PDB entry 6TWN | X-ray diffraction, 2.28 A resolution | chains A and D

== Chain A ==
Protein: Talin-1
Organism: Mus musculus
UniProt: P26039 (TLN1_MOUSE); residue numbers follow UniProt; this construct covers 1359-1659
Sequence (309 residues; each row starts with the number of its first residue):
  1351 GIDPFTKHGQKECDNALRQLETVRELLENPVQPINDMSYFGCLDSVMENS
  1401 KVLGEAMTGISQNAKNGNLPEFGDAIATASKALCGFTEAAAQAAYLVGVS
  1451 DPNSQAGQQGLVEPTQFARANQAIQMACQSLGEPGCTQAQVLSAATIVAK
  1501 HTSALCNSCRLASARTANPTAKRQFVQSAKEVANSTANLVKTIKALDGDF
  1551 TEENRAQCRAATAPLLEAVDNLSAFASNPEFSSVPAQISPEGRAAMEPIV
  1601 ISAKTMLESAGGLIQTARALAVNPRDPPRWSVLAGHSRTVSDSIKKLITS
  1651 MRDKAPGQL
Disordered / not traced: 1351-1353
Construct notes: expression tag (1351-1358)
UniProt features mapped onto this chain:
  - modified residue: Lys1544 (N6-acetyllysine)
  - mutagenesis: Gly1404 (G1404L: Does not affect focal adhesion (FA) formation, cell adhesion and spreading. Impairs the interaction with KANK1 and abrogates KANK1 association with FAs ...), Trp1630 (W1630A: Impairs the interaction with KANK1), Ser1641 (S1641E: Does not significantly affect the interaction with KANK1)
Reported in the primary citation:
  - conformationally variable residues (side-chain flip): Lys1544
  - post-translational modification sites: Ser1589
  - mutagenesis - S1589D: decreased binding to KANK
  - mutagenesis - S1589D: unchanged binding to Cyclin-dependent kinase 1 (chain D)

== Chain D ==
Protein: Cyclin-dependent kinase 1
Notes: EC 2.7.11.22, 2.7.11.23
UniProt: P06493 (CDK1_HUMAN); numbering as in UniProt (aligned over 207-223)
Sequence (17 residues; numbered 207 to 223; the number before each row is that of its first residue):
   207 DSEIDQLFRIFRALGTP
UniProt features mapped onto this chain:
  - modified residue: Thr222 (Phosphothreonine)

== Interface between chain A and chain D ==
Pairs across the interface - 18 pairs, chain A then chain D:
  Leu1492(A) with Phe217(D), hydrophobic
  Ala1495(A) with Phe217(D), hydrophobic
  Thr1496(A) with Phe217(D); Leu220(D); Gly221(D)
  Ala1499(A) with Phe214(D), hydrophobic; Phe217(D), hydrophobic; Arg218(D)
  Lys1500(A) with Gly221(D); Thr222(D); Pro223(D)
  Thr1502(A) with Phe214(D)
  Ser1503(A) with Arg218(D), hydrogen bond
  Thr1536(A) with Phe214(D)
  Ala1537(A) with Ile210(D)
  Val1540(A) with Ile210(D), hydrophobic
  Lys1544(A) with Glu209(D), salt bridge; Leu213(D)
Other interface residues (no listed pair), chain A (13 interface residues in all): Lys1541, Ile1543
The authors on this interface:
  - interface residues, chain A: Val1540(A)

== In short ==
Chain A and chain D form an interface of 13 and 10 residues respectively; the contacts include 1 hydrogen bond
and 1 salt bridge. Polar contacts include Lys1544(A)-Glu209(D) and Ser1503(A)-Arg218(D). Curated annotation
(UniProt) lists 3 mutagenesis sites on chain A. The paper reports that S1589D of chain A reduces binding to
KANK; the interface residue Val1540(A).
Here chain A is Talin-1 (Mus musculus) and chain D is Cyclin-dependent kinase 1. Entry 6TWN (Crystal structure
of Talin1 R7R8 in complex with CDK1 (206-223)) was determined by X-ray diffraction.
